7M84 - chains A and T of the 3 polymer chains in the assembly; structure by X-ray diffraction, 1.47 A resolution.

Chain A:
Name: DNA polymerase eta
Source organism: Homo sapiens
Notes: EC 2.7.7.7
UniProt: Q9Y253 (POLH_HUMAN); numbering as in UniProt (aligned over 1-432)
Chain sequence (435 residues; each row starts with the number of its first residue; numbers below 1 keep their minus sign (Gly-2 is residue -2)):
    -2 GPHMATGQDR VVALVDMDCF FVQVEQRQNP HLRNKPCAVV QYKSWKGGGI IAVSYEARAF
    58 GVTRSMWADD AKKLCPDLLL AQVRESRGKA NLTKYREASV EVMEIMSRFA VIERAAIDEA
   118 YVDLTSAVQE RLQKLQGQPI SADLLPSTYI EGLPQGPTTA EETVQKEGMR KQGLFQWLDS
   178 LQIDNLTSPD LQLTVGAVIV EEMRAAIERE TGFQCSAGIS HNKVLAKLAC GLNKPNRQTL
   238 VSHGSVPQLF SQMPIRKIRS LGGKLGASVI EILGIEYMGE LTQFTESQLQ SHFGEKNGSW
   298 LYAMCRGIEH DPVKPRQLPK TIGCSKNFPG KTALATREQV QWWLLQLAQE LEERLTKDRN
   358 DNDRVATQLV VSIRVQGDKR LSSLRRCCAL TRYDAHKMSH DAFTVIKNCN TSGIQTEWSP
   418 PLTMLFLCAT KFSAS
Disordered / not traced: 155-159
Construct notes: expression tag (-2 to 0); engineered mutation Ala113 (Ser in Q9Y253)
Metal / ion sites: Ca2+: Asp13, Met14, Asp115 (together with 2'-deoxyadenosine 5'-triphosphate); Mg2+ site 1: Asp13, Met14, Asp115 (together with 2'-deoxyadenosine 5'-triphosphate); Mg2+ site 2: Asp115, Glu116 (together with 2'-deoxyadenosine 5'-triphosphate)
Residues lining bound ligands:
  - : Asp13, Met14, Asp15, Asp115, Lys231
  - 2'-deoxyadenosine 5'-triphosphate (DTP): Asp13, Met14, Asp15, Cys16, Phe17, Phe18, Ile48, Ala49, Tyr52, Arg55, Arg61, Ile114, Asp115, Glu116, Lys231
UniProt features mapped onto this chain:
  - binding site (Mg(2+)): Asp13, Met14, Asp115, Glu116
  - binding site (Mn(2+)): Asp13, Met14, Asp115, Glu116
  - binding site (a 2'-deoxyribonucleoside 5'-triphosphate): Arg61
  - natural variant: Val37 (deletion: In XPV), Leu75 (deletion: In XPV), Arg93 (R93P: In XPV), Arg111 (R111H: In XPV), Thr122 (T122P: In XPV), Gly153 (G153D: In a breast cancer sample), Thr191 (T191P: In XPV), Gly263 (G263V: In XPV), Val266 (V266D: In XPV), Gly295 (G295R: In XPV), Arg361 (R361S: In XPV)
  - mutagenesis: Tyr52 (Y52A/F: Reduces DNA polymerase activity; Y52E: Reduces DNA polymerase activity. Increases fidelity of replication and reduces translesion bypass), Arg61 (R61A: Reduces enzymatic activity by two-thirds), Ser62 (S62G: Increased DNA polymerase activity and translesion bypass compared to wild-type), Ala68 (A68S/V: Severe reduction in thymine dimer translesion bypass), Asn324 to Pro326 (Reduces binding to chromatin and to monoubiquitinated PCNA. Abolishes binding to monoubiquitinated PCNA; when associated with 705-E--H-713 Del)
What the authors report for this chain:
  - mutagenesis - S113A (20-fold): decreased catalytic activity
  - mutagenesis - S113A: unchanged catalytic activity on RNA-terminated primers
  - mutagenesis - S113A: unchanged catalytic activity on 2'F-dA

Chain T:
Molecule: 12-nt DNA strand
Sequence (12 nucleotides; row label = number of the first residue in the row):
     1 CATTTTGACG CT
Residues lining bound ligands: 2'-deoxyadenosine 5'-triphosphate (DTP): DT3, DT4, DT5

Interface between chain A and chain T:
Residue-residue contacts - 45 pairs, chain A then chain T:
  Gln38(A) - DT4(T)  base contact
  Gln38(A) - DT5(T)  sugar contact
  Tyr39(A) - DT4(T)  phosphate contact
  Tyr39(A) - DT5(T)  hydrogen bond to the phosphate
  Trp42(A) - DA2(T)  stacking on the base
  Gly46(A) - DT3(T)  base contact
  Ile47(A) - DT3(T)  hydrogen bond to the base
  Ile48(A) - DT3(T)  base contact
  Arg61(A) - DT3(T)  base contact
  Ser62(A) - DT3(T)  base contact
  Trp64(A) - DA2(T)  phosphate contact
  Trp64(A) - DT3(T)  sugar contact
  Lys86(A) - DT6(T)  salt bridge to the phosphate
  Ala87(A) - DT5(T)  sugar contact
  Leu89(A) - DT5(T)  phosphate contact
  Leu89(A) - DT6(T)  phosphate contact
  Arg93(A) - DT6(T)  salt bridge to the phosphate
  Arg93(A) - DG7(T)  salt bridge to the phosphate
  Arg111(A) - DA8(T)  salt bridge to the phosphate
  Lys293(A) - DG10(T)  sugar contact
  Lys311(A) - DC9(T)  salt bridge to the phosphate
  Arg313(A) - DA8(T)  salt bridge to the phosphate
  Arg313(A) - DC9(T)  salt bridge to the phosphate
  Pro316(A) - DA8(T)  phosphate contact
  Lys317(A) - DA8(T)  hydrogen bond to the phosphate
  Lys317(A) - DC9(T)  salt bridge to the phosphate
  Thr318(A) - DG7(T)  sugar contact
  Thr318(A) - DA8(T)  hydrogen bond to the phosphate
  Ile319(A) - DG7(T)  phosphate contact
  Gly320(A) - DT6(T)  sugar contact
  Gly320(A) - DG7(T)  hydrogen bond to the phosphate
  Cys321(A) - DT6(T)  phosphate contact
  Ser322(A) - DT5(T)  sugar contact
  Ser322(A) - DT6(T)  hydrogen bond to the phosphate
  Lys323(A) - DT5(T)  salt bridge to the phosphate
  Asn324(A) - DT4(T)  hydrogen bond to the phosphate
  Asn324(A) - DT5(T)  hydrogen bond to the phosphate
  Pro326(A) - DC1(T)  phosphate contact
  Pro326(A) - DA2(T)  base contact
  Pro326(A) - DT4(T)  phosphate contact
  Gly327(A) - DC1(T)  hydrogen bond to the phosphate
  Gly327(A) - DA2(T)  base contact
  Thr329(A) - DA2(T)  base contact
  Arg351(A) - DT6(T)  salt bridge to the phosphate
  Arg351(A) - DG7(T)  salt bridge to the phosphate
Also at the interface, not in a pair above, chain A (33 interface residues in all): Glu110, Leu315, Glu347

In short:
33 residues of chain A face 10 of chain T across their interface; the contacts include 9 hydrogen bonds, 11
salt bridges and 1 aromatic stacking contact. Polar pairs include Ile47(A)-DT3(T), Tyr39(A)-DT5(T) and
Lys317(A)-DA8(T). From the paper: S113A of chain A reduces catalytic activity; S113A of chain A leaves
catalytic activity on RNA-terminated primers unchanged.
Here chain A is DNA polymerase eta (Homo sapiens) and chain T is a 12-nt DNA strand. Entry 7M84 (Human DNA Pol
eta S113A with dA-ended primer and dATP: in crystallo reaction for 40 s) was determined by X-ray diffraction
(same publication as 7M7L, 7M7M, 7M7N, 7M7O, 7M7P, 7M7Q and 19 further entries).
